Entry 6QC0 (X-ray diffraction, 3.50 A resolution); this record covers chains A and C of the 6 polymer chains in the assembly.

Chain A (and C):
Protein: Proliferating cell nuclear antigen
Source organism: Homo sapiens
Notes: chain C of this document is another copy of the same molecule, construct and numbering; everything in this record applies to it too
Reference sequence: P12004 (PCNA_HUMAN); residues 1-261 here = UniProt positions 1-261
Amino-acid sequence (263 residues; numbered -1 to 261; the number before each row is that of its first residue; numbers below 1 keep their minus sign (Gly-1 is residue -1)):
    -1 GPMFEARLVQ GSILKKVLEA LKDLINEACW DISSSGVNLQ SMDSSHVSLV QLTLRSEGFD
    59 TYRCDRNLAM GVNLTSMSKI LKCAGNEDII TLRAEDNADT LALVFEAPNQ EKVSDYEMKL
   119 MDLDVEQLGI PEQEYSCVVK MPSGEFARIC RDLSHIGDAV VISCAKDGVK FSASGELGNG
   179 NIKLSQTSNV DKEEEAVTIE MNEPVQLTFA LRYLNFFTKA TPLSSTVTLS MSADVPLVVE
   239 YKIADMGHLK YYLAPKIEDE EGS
Not modelled in the structure: -1 to 0, 189-191, 258-261 (chain C: -1 to 0, 256-261)
Sequence notes: expression tag (-1 to 0)
Swiss-Prot annotation at these positions:
  - DNA-binding region: Arg61 to Lys80
  - modified residue: Lys14 (N6-acetyllysine), Lys77 (N6-acetyllysine), Lys80 (N6-acetyllysine), Tyr211 (Phosphotyrosine), Lys248 (N6-acetyllysine)
  - cross-link (Glycyl lysine isopeptide (Lys-Gly)): Lys164 (interchain with G-Cter in SUMO2), Lys254 (interchain with G-Cter in SUMO2)
  - natural variant: Ser228 (S228I: In ATLD2)
  - mutagenesis: Lys13 (K13R: Inhibits acetylation, recruitment to DNA damage sites, inducible ubiquitination and protein degradation, DNA replication and repair synthesis efficiencies, but homotrimer formation, nuclear ...), Lys14 (K14R: Inhibits acetylation, recruitment to DNA damage sites, inducible ubiquitination and protein degradation, DNA replication and repair synthesis efficiencies, but homotrimer formation, nuclear ...), Lys20 (K20R: Inhibits acetylation, recruitment to DNA damage sites, inducible ubiquitination and protein degradation, DNA replication and repair synthesis efficiencies, but homotrimer formation, nuclear ...), Met40 (M40A: Complete loss of interaction with UHRF2), Ser43 to Val45 (No effect on POLD3-binding. Impairs binding to ALKBH2), Lys77 (K77A: Inhibits recruitment to DNA damage sites, but nuclear localization is similar as the wild-type; in association with A-80 ...), Lys80 (K80A: Inhibits recruitment to DNA damage sites, but nuclear localization is similar as the wild-type; in association with A-77 ...), Gln125 to Ile128 (Strong decrease in POLD3-binding. Impairs binding to ALKBH2), Ile128 (I128A: Complete loss of interaction with UHRF2), Lys164 (K164R: Abolishes ubiquitination. No effect on interaction with SHPRH), Val188 to Lys190 (No effect on POLD3-binding. No effect on ALKBH2-binding), Tyr211 (Y211F: Alters chromatin-associated PCNA stability and its function in DNA replication and repair), 3 further mutagenesis entries in UniProt

How chain A and chain C interact:
Contacting residue pairs - 30 pairs, chain A then chain C:
  Ser74(A) - Leu175(C)
  Ile78(A) - Leu175(C)  hydrophobic
  Lys80(A) - Arg146(C)  hydrogen bond (backbone-side chain)
  Cys81(A) - Arg146(C)
  Cys81(A) - Asp150(C)
  Cys81(A) - Ile154(C)  hydrophobic
  Ala82(A) - Arg146(C)
  Gly83(A) - Arg146(C)
  Glu109(A) - Leu182(C)
  Glu109(A) - Ser183(C)  hydrogen bond (backbone-backbone)
  Glu109(A) - Thr185(C)
  Glu109(A) - Ser186(C)  hydrogen bond (side chain-backbone)
  Lys110(A) - Glu143(C)  salt bridge
  Lys110(A) - Lys181(C)
  Lys110(A) - Leu182(C)
  Val111(A) - Lys181(C)  hydrogen bond (backbone-backbone)
  Ser112(A) - Asn179(C)
  Ser112(A) - Ile180(C)
  Asp113(A) - Asn179(C)  hydrogen bond (backbone-backbone)
  Asp113(A) - Lys181(C)  salt bridge
  Tyr114(A) - Asn177(C)
  Tyr114(A) - Gly178(C)
  Tyr114(A) - Ile180(C)
  Glu115(A) - Gly176(C)
  Glu115(A) - Asn177(C)  hydrogen bond
  Met116(A) - Leu175(C)
  Lys117(A) - Gly173(C)
  Lys117(A) - Glu174(C)  hydrogen bond (side chain-backbone)
  Lys117(A) - Leu175(C)  hydrogen bond (backbone-backbone)
  Lys117(A) - Gly176(C)
Also at the interface, not in a pair above, chain A (16 interface residues in all): Lys77
Also at the interface, not in a pair above, chain C (20 interface residues in all): Leu151, His153, Gln184

Summary:
The interface between chain A and chain C involves 16 residues on one side and 20 on the other; the contacts
include 8 hydrogen bonds and 2 salt bridges. Polar contacts include Lys110(A)-Glu143(C), Asp113(A)-Lys181(C)
and Lys80(A)-Arg146(C). UniProt lists 23 mutagenesis sites on chain A.
Chain A and chain C are both Proliferating cell nuclear antigen (Homo sapiens); the structure, PCNA complex
with Cdt2 C-terminal PIP-box peptide, was determined by X-ray diffraction, deposited together with 6QCG.
